7UZY - chains F and H of the 11 polymer chains in the assembly; structure by electron microscopy, 4.05 A resolution (low resolution: residue-level contacts below are approximate; hydrogen-bond / salt-bridge calls are withheld).

== Chain F ==
Protein: CRISPR system single-strand-specific deoxyribonuclease Cas10/Csm1 (subtype III-A)
From: Staphylococcus epidermidis RP62A
Reference sequence: Q5HK89 (Q5HK89_STAEQ); numbering as in UniProt (aligned over 1-757)
Chain sequence (757 residues; each row starts with the number of its first residue):
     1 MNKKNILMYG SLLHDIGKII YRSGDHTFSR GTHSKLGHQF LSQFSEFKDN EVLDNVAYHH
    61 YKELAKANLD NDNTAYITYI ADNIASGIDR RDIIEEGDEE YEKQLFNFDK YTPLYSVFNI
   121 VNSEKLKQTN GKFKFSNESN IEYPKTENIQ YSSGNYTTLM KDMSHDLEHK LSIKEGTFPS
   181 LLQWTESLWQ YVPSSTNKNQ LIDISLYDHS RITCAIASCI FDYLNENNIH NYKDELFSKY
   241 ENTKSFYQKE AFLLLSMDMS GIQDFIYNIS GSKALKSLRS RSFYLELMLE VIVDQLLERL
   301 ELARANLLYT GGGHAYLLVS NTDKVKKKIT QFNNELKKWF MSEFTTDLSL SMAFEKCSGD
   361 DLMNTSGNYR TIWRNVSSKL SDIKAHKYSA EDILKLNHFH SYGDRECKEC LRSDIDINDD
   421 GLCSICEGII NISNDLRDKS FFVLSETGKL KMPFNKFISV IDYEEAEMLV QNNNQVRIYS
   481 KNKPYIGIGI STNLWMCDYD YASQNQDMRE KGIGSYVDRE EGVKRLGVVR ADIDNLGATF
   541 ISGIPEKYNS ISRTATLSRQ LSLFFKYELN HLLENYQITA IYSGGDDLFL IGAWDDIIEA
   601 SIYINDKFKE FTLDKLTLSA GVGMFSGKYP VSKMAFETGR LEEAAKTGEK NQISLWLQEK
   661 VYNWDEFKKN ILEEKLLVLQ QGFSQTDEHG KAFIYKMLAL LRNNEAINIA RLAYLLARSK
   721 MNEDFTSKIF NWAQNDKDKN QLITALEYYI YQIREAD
Unresolved in the structure: 87-151, 194-202, 238-242, 400-403, 471-476, 481-537, 545-550, 567-757
Disulfides: Cys-407/Cys-423, Cys-410/Cys-426

== Chain H ==
Protein: CRISPR system Cms protein Csm4
From: Staphylococcus epidermidis RP62A
Reference sequence: Q5HK92 (Q5HK92_STAEQ); residue numbers follow UniProt; this construct covers 1-304
Chain sequence (304 residues; numbered 1 to 304; the number before each row is that of its first residue):
     1 MTLATKVFKL SFKTPVHFGK KRLSDGEMTI TADTLFSALF IETLQLGKDT DWLLNDLIIS
    61 DTFPYENELY YLPKPLIKID SKEEDNHKAF KKLKYVPVHH YNQYLNGELS AEDATDLNDI
   121 FNIGYFSLQT KVSLIAQETD SSADSEPYSV GTFTFEPEAG LYFIAKGSEE TLDHLNNIMT
   181 ALQYSGLGGK RNAGYGQFEY EIINNQQLSK LLNQNGKHSI LLSTAMAKKE EIESALKEAR
   241 YILTKRSGFV QSTNYSEMLV KKSDFYSFSS GSVFKNIFNG DIFNVGHNGK HPVYRYAKPL
   301 WLEV
Unresolved in the structure: 1-4, 82-85

== Chain F / chain H interface ==
Contacting residue pairs - 13 pairs, chain F then chain H:
  Ser-270(F) with Arg-22(H)
  Thr-345(F) with Tyr-266(H)
  Thr-346(F) with Tyr-266(H)
  Asp-347(F) with Lys-245(H)
  Asp-382(F) with Arg-240(H)
  Ala-385(F) with Arg-240(H); Tyr-241(H)
  Tyr-388(F) with Tyr-241(H); Leu-243(H)
  Asn-397(F) with Met-226(H); Tyr-266(H)
  Arg-405(F) with Met-258(H)
  Ser-413(F) with Lys-261(H)
Other interface residues (no listed pair), chain F (18 interface residues in all): His-386, Lys-387, Ala-390, Ile-393, Leu-396, Glu-406, Leu-411, Asp-414
Other interface residues (no listed pair), chain H (15 interface residues in all): Ile-232, Glu-233, Leu-236, Ser-247, Asp-264, Phe-265

== Overview ==
18 residues of chain F face 15 of chain H across their interface.
Chain F is CRISPR system single-strand-specific deoxyribonuclease Cas10/Csm1 (subtype III-A) and chain H is
CRISPR system Cms protein Csm4, both from Staphylococcus epidermidis RP62A; the structure, Staphylococcus
epidermidis RP62A CRISPR effector complex with non-self target RNA 2, was determined by electron microscopy,
deposited together with 7UZW, 7UZX, 7UZZ, 7V00, 7V01 and 7V02.
